4Y0U - chain A; structure by X-ray diffraction, 2.60 A resolution.

Chain A:
Name: Beta-lactamase
From: Acinetobacter baumannii
Notes: EC 3.5.2.6
UniProtKB: Q2TR58 (Q2TR58_ACIBA); numbering as in UniProt (aligned over 1-280)
Amino-acid sequence (280 residues; numbered 1 to 280; the number before each row is that of its first residue):
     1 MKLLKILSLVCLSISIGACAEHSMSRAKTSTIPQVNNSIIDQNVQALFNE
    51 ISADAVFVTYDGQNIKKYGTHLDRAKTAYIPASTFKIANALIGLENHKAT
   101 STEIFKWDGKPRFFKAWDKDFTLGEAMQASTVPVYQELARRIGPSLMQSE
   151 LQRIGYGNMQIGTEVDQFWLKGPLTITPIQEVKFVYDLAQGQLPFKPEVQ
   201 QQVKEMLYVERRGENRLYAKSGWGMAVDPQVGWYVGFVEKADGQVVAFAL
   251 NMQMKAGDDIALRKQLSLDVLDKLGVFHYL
Disordered / not traced: 1-37
Modified residues: Lys-86 (lysine nz-carboxylic acid; KCX)
UniProt features mapped onto this chain:
  - active site: Ser-83 (Acyl-ester intermediate)
  - binding site (a beta-lactam): Ser-83, Lys-86, Ser-130, Ser-221, Trp-223, Arg-263
  - modified residue: Lys-86 (N6-carboxylysine)
  - lipidation: Cys-19 (N-palmitoyl cysteine)
  - mutagenesis: Ser-83 (S83A: Reduces catalytic activity about 500-fold with respect to nitrocefin. Slightly reduces thermal stability), Phe-113 (F113A: Reduces catalytic efficiency about 30-fold with respect to oxacillin, and about 5-fold with respect to penicillins and imipenem ...), Phe-114 (F114A: Reduces catalytic efficiency about 70-fold with respect to oxacillin, but similar catalytic efficiency to wild-type with respect to penicillins and imipenem ...), Trp-169 (W169A: Reduces catalytic activity about 5-fold with respect to nitrocefin. Reduces thermal stability), Met-225 (M225A: Similar catalytic efficiency to wild-type with respect to penicillins, oxacillin and imipenem ...)
Glycans and other covalent adducts: compound ALP linked to Ser-83
Ligand contacts: ALP (2-(1-carboxy-2-hydroxy-ethyl)-5,5-dimethyl-thiazolidine-4-carboxylic acid): Ala-82, Lys-86, Phe-114, Trp-117, Ser-130, Val-132, Leu-170, Lys-220, Ser-221, Gly-222, Trp-223, Met-225, Ile-260, Arg-263
Reported in the primary citation:
  - conformationally variable residues (domain motion, side-chain flip): Glu-103 to Ile-104, Ile-104 to Leu-123, Ser-130, Met-225
  - contacts within the chain: Lys-86/Trp-169 (hydrogen bond), Ser-83/Lys-86 (hydrogen bond), Phe-113/Met-225 (hydrophobic contact)
  - catalytic residues: Lys-86 (citing earlier work)
  - binding site for ALP: Lys-86, Phe-114, Trp-117, Val-132, Leu-170, Trp-223, Ile-260
  - post-translational modification sites: Lys-86
  - mutagenesis - F113A (5-fold), F114A (5-fold): decreased catalytic activity on imipenem
  - mutagenesis - F113A, F114A (36-fold): decreased catalytic activity on oxacillin
  - mutagenesis - M225A: unchanged catalytic activity

Summary:
Covalently linked compound ALP: at Ser-83. From UniProt: active-site residue Ser-83, 6 beta-lactam-binding
residues and 5 mutagenesis sites. The paper reports the catalytic residue Lys-86; F113A and F114A reduce
catalytic activity on imipenem.
Chain A is Beta-lactamase (Acinetobacter baumannii); the structure, Crystal Structure of
6Alpha-Hydroxymethylpenicillanate Complexed with OXA-58, a Carbapenem hydrolyzing Class D betalactamase from
Acinetobacter baumanii, was determined by X-ray diffraction together with 4Y0O and 4Y0T from the same study.
